PDB entry 6ZTZ | electron microscopy, 6.50 A resolution (low resolution: residue-level contacts below are approximate; hydrogen-bond / salt-bridge calls are withheld) | chains K and M of the 11 polymer chains in the assembly

[Chain K (and M)]
Protein: Outer capsid protein mu-1
Source organism: Reovirus sp
Notes: chain M of this document is another copy of the same molecule, construct and numbering; everything in this record applies to it too
UniProt: P11077 (MU1_REOVL); numbering as in UniProt; present here: 10-71, 97-675
Sequence (641 residues; numbered 10 to 675; 25 numbers in that range are skipped by the numbering (no residue carries them; nothing is unmodelled there); the number before each row is that of its first residue):
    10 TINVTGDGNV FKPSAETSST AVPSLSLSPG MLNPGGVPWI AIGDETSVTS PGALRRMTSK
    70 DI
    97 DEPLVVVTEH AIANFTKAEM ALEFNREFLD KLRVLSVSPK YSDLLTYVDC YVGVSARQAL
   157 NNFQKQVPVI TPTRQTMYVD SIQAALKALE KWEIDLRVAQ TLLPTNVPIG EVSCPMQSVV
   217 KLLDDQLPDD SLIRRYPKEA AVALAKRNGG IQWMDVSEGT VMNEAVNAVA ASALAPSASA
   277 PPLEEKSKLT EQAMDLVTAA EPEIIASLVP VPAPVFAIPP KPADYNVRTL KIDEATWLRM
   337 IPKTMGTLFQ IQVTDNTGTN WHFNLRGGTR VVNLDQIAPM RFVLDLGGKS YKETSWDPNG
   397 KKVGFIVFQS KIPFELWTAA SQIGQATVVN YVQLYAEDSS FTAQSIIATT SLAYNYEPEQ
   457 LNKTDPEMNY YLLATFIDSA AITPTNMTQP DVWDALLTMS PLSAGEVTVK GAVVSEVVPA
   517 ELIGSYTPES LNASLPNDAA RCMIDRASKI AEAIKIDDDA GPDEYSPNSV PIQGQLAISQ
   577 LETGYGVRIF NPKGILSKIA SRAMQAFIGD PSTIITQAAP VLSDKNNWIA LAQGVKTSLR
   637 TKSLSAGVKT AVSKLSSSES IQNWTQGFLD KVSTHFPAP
Sequence notes: conflict Leu344 (Pro in P11077), Phe359 (Leu in P11077)

[Chain K / chain M interface]
Contacting residue pairs (116):
  Ser27(K) with Arg636(M)
  Thr29(K) with Arg636(M)
  Ala30(K) with Arg636(M); Thr637(M); Lys638(M); Ser639(M)
  Val31(K) with Lys638(M); Ser639(M); Leu640(M)
  Pro32(K) with Thr286(M); Leu640(M)
  Ser33(K) with Ser283(M); Glu287(M); Leu640(M)
  Leu34(K) with Leu279(M); Ser283(M); Leu640(M)
  Leu36(K) with Glu280(M)
  Pro38(K) with Val31(M); Pro32(M)
  Gly39(K) with Val31(M); Ser33(M)
  Leu41(K) with Val262(M); Asn263(M); Val265(M); Ala266(M)
  Asn42(K) with Val31(M); Lys113(M); Met116(M); Val262(M)
  Pro43(K) with Lys113(M); Met116(M)
  Gly44(K) with Val262(M)
  Arg65(K) with Met258(M); Glu260(M)
  Val101(K) with Val262(M)
  Phe111(K) with Val265(M)
  Val150(K) with Met116(M); Glu119(M)
  Ser151(K) with Glu119(M)
  Arg153(K) with Leu131(M); Ser132(M); Val133(M); Ser134(M)
  Gln154(K) with Glu119(M)
  Asn158(K) with Lys136(M)
  Gln171(K) with Val265(M); Ser268(M)
  Asp176(K) with Ser273(M)
  Gln179(K) with Ser273(M); Ser275(M); Ala276(M)
  Leu185(K) with Ser641(M)
  Glu189(K) with Thr637(M); Ser639(M)
  Arg193(K) with Asp554(M); Ser634(M); Leu635(M); Thr637(M); Lys638(M)
  Thr197(K) with Pro563(M); Val566(M); Pro567(M)
  Leu198(K) with Val566(M); Pro567(M)
  Pro200(K) with Gln629(M); Thr633(M)
  Asn202(K) with Thr633(M)
  Pro204(K) with Glu299(M)
  Asp221(K) with Lys589(M)
  Gln222(K) with Gln569(M); Lys589(M)
  Leu223(K) with Lys589(M)
  Leu270(K) with Arg636(M)
  Lys284(K) with Met290(M); Asp291(M); Thr294(M)
  Arg324(K) with Ser436(M)
  Thr325(K) with Ile443(M); Ala444(M); Thr445(M)
  Lys327(K) with Ala444(M)
  Lys339(K) with Glu433(M)
  Tyr387(K) with Ser436(M); Phe437(M)
  Glu389(K) with Thr438(M)
  Gln485(K) with Thr438(M)
  Asp490(K) with Ser436(M)
  Pro524(K) with Arg377(M); Ser447(M)
  Glu525(K) with Asp381(M); Thr445(M); Thr446(M); Ser447(M)
  Gln601(K) with Leu498(M); Ser499(M); Ala500(M)
  Ile604(K) with Lys317(M)
  Gly605(K) with Lys317(M)
  Thr612(K) with Arg377(M)
  Lys645(K) with Pro308(M); Val311(M)
  Lys650(K) with Glu297(M); Glu299(M); Ile300(M)
  Ser653(K) with Glu299(M)
  Ser654(K) with Glu299(M)
  Ser656(K) with Val305(M)
  Ile657(K) with Ile625(M); Gln629(M)
  Trp660(K) with Gln571(M); Asn622(M); Ile625(M)
  His671(K) with Leu577(M); Glu578(M)
  Phe672(K) with Leu577(M)
Other interface residues (no listed pair), chain K (78 interface residues in all): Ser28, Ser37, Pro99, Ala117, Phe120, Asn157, Val194, Asp220, Arg230, Met290, Ser386, Lys388, Asn528, Lys551, Ser649, Ser652, Phe664
Other interface residues (no listed pair), chain M (89 interface residues in all): Thr29, Ala30, Pro38, Thr112, Ala114, Ala117, Phe120, Asn259, Ala264, Ala269, Pro298, Leu304, Pro315, Ser435, Ala573, Ile574, Leu592, Gly630

[Overview]
The interface between chain K and chain M involves 78 residues on one side and 89 on the other.
Both chains are Outer capsid protein mu-1 (Reovirus sp). Entry 6ZTZ (Assembly intermediates of orthoreovirus
captured in the cell) was determined by electron microscopy together with 6XF7, 6XF8, 6ZTS and 6ZTY from the
same study.
